PDB entry 8G5P | electron microscopy, 2.78 A resolution | chains A and T of the 5 polymer chains in the assembly

Chain A:
Name: DNA polymerase subunit gamma-1
Source organism: Homo sapiens
Notes: EC 2.7.7.7
UniProtKB: P54098 (DPOG1_HUMAN); numbering as in UniProt (aligned over 1-1239)
Amino-acid sequence (1239 residues; numbered 1 to 1239; the number before each row is that of its first residue):
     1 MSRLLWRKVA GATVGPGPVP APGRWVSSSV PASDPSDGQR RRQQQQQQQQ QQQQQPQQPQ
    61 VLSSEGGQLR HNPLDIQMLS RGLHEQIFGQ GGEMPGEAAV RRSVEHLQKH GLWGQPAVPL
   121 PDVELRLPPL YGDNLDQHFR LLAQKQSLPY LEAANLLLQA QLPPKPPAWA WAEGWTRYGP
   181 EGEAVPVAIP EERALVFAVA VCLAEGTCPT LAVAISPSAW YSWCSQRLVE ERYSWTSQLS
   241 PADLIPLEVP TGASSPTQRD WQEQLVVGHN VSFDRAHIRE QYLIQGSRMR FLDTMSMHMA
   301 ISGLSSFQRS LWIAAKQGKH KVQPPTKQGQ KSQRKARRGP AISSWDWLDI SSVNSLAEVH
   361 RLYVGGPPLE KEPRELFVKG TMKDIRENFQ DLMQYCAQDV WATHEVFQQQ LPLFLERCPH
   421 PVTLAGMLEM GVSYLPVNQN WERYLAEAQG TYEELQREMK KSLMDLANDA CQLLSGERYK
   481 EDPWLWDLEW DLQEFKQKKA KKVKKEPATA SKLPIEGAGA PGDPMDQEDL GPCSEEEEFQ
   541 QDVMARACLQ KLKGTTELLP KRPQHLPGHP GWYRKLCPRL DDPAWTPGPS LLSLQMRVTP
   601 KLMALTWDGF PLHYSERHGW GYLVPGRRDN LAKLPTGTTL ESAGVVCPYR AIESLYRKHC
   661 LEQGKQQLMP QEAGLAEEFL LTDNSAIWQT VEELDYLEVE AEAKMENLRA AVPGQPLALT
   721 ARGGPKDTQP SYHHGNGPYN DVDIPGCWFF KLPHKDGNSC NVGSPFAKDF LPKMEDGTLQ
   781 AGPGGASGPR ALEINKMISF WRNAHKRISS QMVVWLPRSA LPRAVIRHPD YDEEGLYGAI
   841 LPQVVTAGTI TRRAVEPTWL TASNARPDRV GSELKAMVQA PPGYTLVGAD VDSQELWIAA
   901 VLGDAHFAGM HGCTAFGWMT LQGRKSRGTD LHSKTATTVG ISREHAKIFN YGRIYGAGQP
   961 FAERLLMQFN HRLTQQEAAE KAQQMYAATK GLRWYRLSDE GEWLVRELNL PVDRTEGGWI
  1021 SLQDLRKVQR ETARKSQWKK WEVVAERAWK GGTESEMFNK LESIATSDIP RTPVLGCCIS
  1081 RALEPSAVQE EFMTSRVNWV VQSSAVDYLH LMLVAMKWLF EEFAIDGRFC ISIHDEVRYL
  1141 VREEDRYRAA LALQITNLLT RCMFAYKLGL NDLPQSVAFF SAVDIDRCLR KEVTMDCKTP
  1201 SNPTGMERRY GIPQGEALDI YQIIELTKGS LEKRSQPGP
Disordered / not traced: 1-77, 250-261, 317-339, 496-533, 627-737, 998-1049, 1233-1239
Differences from the reference sequence: engineered mutation Ala-198 (Asp in P54098), Ala-200 (Glu in P54098)
Curated features (UniProtKB/Swiss-Prot):
  - region: Gln-43 to Gln-55 (Does not contribute to polymerase and exonuclease enzymatic activities), Thr-858 to Asn-864 (Trigger loop)
  - motif: Val-267 to Arg-275 (Exo II), Tyr-395 to Thr-403 (Exo III), Val-887 to Leu-896 (Pol A), Arg-943 to Gly-958 (Pol B), His-1134 to Val-1141 (Pol C)
  - binding site (DNA): Ser-306, Ser-593, Lys-806, Thr-849, Thr-1094, Ser-1095
  - binding site (RNA): Arg-579, His-754, Gly-763, Lys-768, Ser-863, Arg-869
  - binding site (a 2'-deoxyribonucleoside 5'-triphosphate): Asp-890, Val-891, Ser-893, Glu-895, Arg-943, Lys-947, Tyr-951, Asp-1135
  - binding site (Mg(2+)): Asp-890, Val-891, Asp-1135
  - site (Critical for replication fidelity and mismatch recognition): Arg-853, Gln-1102
  - natural variant: Arg-3 (R3P: In PEOB1 and SANDO), Gln-55 (Q55QQ; Q55QQQ), Arg-227 (R227W: In PEOB1 and MTDPS4B), Arg-232 (R232G: In MTDPS4A; R232H: In LS), Leu-244 (L244P: In MTDPS4A), Thr-251 (T251I: In PEOB1, MTDPS4A and MTDPS4B), Gly-268 (G268A: In PEOB1), Arg-275 (R275Q: Found in a patient with epileptic encephalopathy, developmental delay and moderate intellectual disability; uncertain significance), His-277 (H277L: In PEOB1; uncertain significance), Gly-303 (G303R: In MTDPS4A), Leu-304 (L304R: In PEOB1 and SANDO; L304SANDO: In PEOB1), Ser-305 (S305R: In MTDPS4A), 52 further natural variant entries in UniProt
  - mutagenesis: Asp-274 (D274A: Unable to idle at the 5'-end of the nascent DNA strand. Continues DNA synthesis into double-stranded DNA past the 5'-end creating a flap structure that cannot be ligated), Lys-498 (K498C: Decreases processive DNA synthesis), Lys-499 (K499C: Decreases processive DNA synthesis), Lys-501 (K501C: Decreases processive DNA synthesis), Val-543 to Leu-558 (Markedly decreases the stimulation by POLG2, resulting in impaired processive DNA synthesis), Leu-549 (L549N: Decreases processive DNA synthesis), Leu-552 (L552N: Decreases processive DNA synthesis), Lys-553 (K553N: Decreases processive DNA synthesis), Arg-853 (R853A: Abolishes primer DNA extention in the presence of dNTPs. Impairs intrinsic polymerase processivity. Enhances exonuclease activity leading to primer DNA degradation), Asp-890 (D890N: Abolishes DNA polymerase activity), Asp-1135 (D1135N: Abolishes DNA polymerase activity)
Reported in the primary citation:
  - mutagenesis - R309A: decreased catalytic activity (exonuclease activity)
  - disease-associated variants - R807P: decreased catalytic activity (proofreading activity)

Chain T:
Molecule: Template DNA
Sequence (30 nucleotides; numbered 3 to 32; the number before each row is that of its first residue):
     3 GGTAGATCCC GCGCGCCGCA GACTGTCTTC
Disordered / not traced: 3-4, 26-32

Interface between chain A and chain T:
Pairs across the interface (18; chain A residue first):
  Ser-306(A) with DG7(T), sugar contact; DA8(T), sugar contact
  Phe-307(A) with DG7(T), sugar contact
  Ser-310(A) with DT9(T), phosphate contact
  Glu-557(A) with DA24(T), phosphate contact
  Gln-595(A) with DG13(T), phosphate contact; DC14(T), sugar contact
  Met-596(A) with DG15(T), phosphate contact
  Arg-597(A) with DG15(T), salt bridge to the phosphate
  Tyr-951(A) with DT5(T), base contact
  Tyr-955(A) with DT5(T), stacking on the base
  Ala-957(A) with DT5(T), phosphate contact
  Gly-958(A) with DT5(T), hydrogen bond to the phosphate
  Phe-961(A) with DT5(T), phosphate contact
  Thr-1094(A) with DT5(T), phosphate contact; DA6(T), hydrogen bond to the phosphate
  Ser-1095(A) with DA6(T), phosphate contact
  Asn-1098(A) with DT5(T), hydrogen bond to the base
Interface residues without a listed pair, chain A (20 interface residues in all): Ile-313, Tyr-614, Gly-952, Gly-956, Gln-1102
Interface residues without a listed pair, chain T (12 interface residues in all): DC10, DC16, DG23

Summary:
20 residues of chain A face 12 of chain T across their interface; the contacts include 3 hydrogen bonds, 1
salt bridge and 1 aromatic stacking contact. Among the polar pairs are Asn-1098(A)/DT5(T), Gly-958(A)/DT5(T)
and Thr-1094(A)/DA6(T). The paper reports that R309A of chain A reduces catalytic activity (exonuclease
activity); R807P of chain A reduces catalytic activity (proofreading activity).
Chain A is DNA polymerase subunit gamma-1 (Homo sapiens) and chain T is Template DNA; the structure, Cryo-EM
structure of the Guide loop Engagement Complex (V) of Human Mitochondrial DNA Polymerase Gamma, was determined
by electron microscopy together with 8G5I, 8G5J, 8G5K, 8G5L, 8G5N, 8G5O and 8T7E from the same study.
